Entry 1NEZ (X-ray diffraction, 2.10 A resolution); this record covers chains B and H of the 4 polymer chains in the assembly.

== Chain B ==
Protein: Beta-2-microglobulin
Reference sequence: P01887 (B2MG_MOUSE); residues 1-99 here correspond to UniProt positions 21-119 (UniProt number = residue number + 20)
Amino-acid sequence (99 residues; each row starts with the number of its first residue):
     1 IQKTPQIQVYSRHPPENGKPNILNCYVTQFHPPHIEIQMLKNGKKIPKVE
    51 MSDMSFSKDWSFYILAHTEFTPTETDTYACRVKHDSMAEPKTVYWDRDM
Cystine bridges: Cys25-Cys80

== Chain H ==
Protein: T-cell surface glycoprotein CD8 alpha chain
Reference sequence: P01731 (CD8A_MOUSE); residues 1-122 here correspond to UniProt positions 28-149 (UniProt number = residue number + 27)
Amino-acid sequence (128 residues; each row starts with the number of its first residue):
     1 KPQAPELRIFPKKMDAELGQKVDLVCEVLGSVSQGCSWLFQNSSSKLPQP
    51 TFVVYMASSHNKITWDEKLNSSKLFSAMRDTNNKYVLTLNKFSKENEGYY
   101 FCSVISNSVMYFSSVVPVLQKVSSALVP
Disordered / not traced: 121-128
Sequence notes: cloning artifact (123-128)
UniProt features mapped onto this chain:
  - glycosylation (N-linked (GlcNAc...) asparagine): Asn42, Asn70
Cystine bridges: Cys26-Cys102
Covalent attachments: N-acetylglucosamine (NAG) linked to Asn42, Asn70

== How chain B and chain H interact ==
Contacting residue pairs (7; chain B residue first):
  Gln6(B) with Pro2(H); Gln3(H)
  Gln29(B) with Gln3(H), hydrogen bond
  Lys58(B) with Arg8(H); Leu29(H)
  Asp59(B) with Glu6(H); Leu29(H)
Interface residues without a listed pair, chain B (5 interface residues in all): Thr28
Interface residues without a listed pair, chain H (6 interface residues in all): Glu27

== In short ==
The interface between chain B and chain H involves 5 residues on one side and 6 on the other; the contacts
include 1 hydrogen bond. The hydrogen-bonded pair is Gln29(B)-Gln3(H). N-acetylglucosamine is covalently
linked to Asn42(H) and Asn70(H).
Here chain B is Beta-2-microglobulin and chain H is T-cell surface glycoprotein CD8 alpha chain. Entry 1NEZ
(The Crystal Structure of a TL/CD8aa Complex at 2.1A resolution:Implications for Memory T cell Generation,
Co-receptor ...) was determined by X-ray diffraction.
